Entry 3BQO (X-ray diffraction, 2.00 A resolution); this record covers chains A and B.

Chain A:
Molecule: Telomeric repeat-binding factor 1
From: Homo sapiens
Notes: fragment: TRFH domain, Dimerization domain
UniProt: P54274 (TERF1_HUMAN); residues 58-268 here = UniProt positions 58-268
Sequence (211 residues; each row starts with the number of its first residue):
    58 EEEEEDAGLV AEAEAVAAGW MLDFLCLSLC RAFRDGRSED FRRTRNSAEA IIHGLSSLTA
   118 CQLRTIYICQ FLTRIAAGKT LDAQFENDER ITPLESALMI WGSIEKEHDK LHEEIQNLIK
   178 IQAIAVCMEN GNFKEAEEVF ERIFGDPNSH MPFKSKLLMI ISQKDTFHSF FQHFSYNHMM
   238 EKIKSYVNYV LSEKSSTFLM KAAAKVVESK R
Disordered / not traced: 58-61, 202-206
UniProt features mapped onto this chain:
  - modified residue: Ser219 (Phosphoserine)
  - cross-link: Lys213 (Glycyl lysine isopeptide (Lys-Gly) (interchain with G-Cter in SUMO2))
  - mutagenesis: Ala74 (A74D: Abolishes dimerization and telomere binding; when associated with P-75), Ala75 (A75P: Abolishes dimerization and telomere binding; when associated with D-74), Trp77 (W77P: Abolishes telomere binding), Phe81 (F81P: Abolishes telomere binding), Phe90 (F90P: Diminishes telomere binding), Leu115 (L115R: Loss of interaction with FBXO4), Leu120 (L120R: Loss of interaction with FBXO4), Ser219 (S219A: Loss of phosphorylation; induction of mitotic entry and apoptosis and increased radiation hypersensitivity of ataxia-telangiectasia cells ...)

Chain B:
Molecule: TERF1-interacting nuclear factor 2
From: Homo sapiens
Notes: fragment: Nuclear localization signal
UniProt: Q9BSI4 (TINF2_HUMAN); residue numbers follow UniProt; this construct covers 257-276
Sequence (21 residues; row label = number of the first residue in the row):
   256 SHFNLAPLGR RRVQSQWAST R
Disordered / not traced: 269-276
UniProt features mapped onto this chain:
  - motif: Pro262 to Val268 (Nuclear localization signal)
  - mutagenesis: Phe258 (F258A: Abolishes interaction with TERF1), Pro262 (P262A: Does not effect interaction with TERF1)
Reported in the primary citation:
  - mutagenesis - P262A: unchanged binding to Telomeric repeat-binding factor 1 (chain A)

Interface between chain A and chain B:
Pairs across the interface (50):
  Arg102(A) - Leu260(B)
  Arg102(A) - Ala261(B)
  Arg102(A) - Pro262(B)
  Ala105(A) - Leu260(B)  hydrophobic
  Glu106(A) - Asn259(B)
  Glu106(A) - Leu260(B)  hydrogen bond (side chain-backbone)
  Glu106(A) - Ala261(B)  hydrogen bond (side chain-backbone)
  Ile109(A) - Phe258(B)  hydrophobic
  His110(A) - His257(B)  hydrogen bond
  His110(A) - Phe258(B)
  Leu115(A) - Phe258(B)  hydrophobic
  Leu120(A) - Phe258(B)  hydrophobic
  Ile123(A) - Phe258(B)  hydrophobic
  Cys126(A) - Leu260(B)
  Gln127(A) - Phe258(B)
  Gln127(A) - Asn259(B)  hydrogen bond (side chain-backbone)
  Gln127(A) - Leu260(B)
  Thr130(A) - Leu260(B)  hydrogen bond (side chain-backbone)
  Arg131(A) - Asn259(B)  hydrogen bond (side chain-backbone)
  Arg131(A) - Leu260(B)  hydrogen bond (side chain-backbone)
  Leu138(A) - Arg266(B)  hydrogen bond (backbone-side chain)
  Asp139(A) - Gly264(B)
  Asp139(A) - Arg265(B)  salt bridge
  Asp139(A) - Arg266(B)  hydrogen bond (backbone-backbone)
  Ala140(A) - Pro262(B)  hydrophobic
  Ala140(A) - Gly264(B)
  Ala140(A) - Arg265(B)
  Ala140(A) - Arg266(B)
  Gln141(A) - Pro262(B)
  Gln141(A) - Leu263(B)  hydrogen bond (backbone-backbone)
  Gln141(A) - Gly264(B)  hydrogen bond (backbone-backbone)
  Gln141(A) - Arg265(B)
  Gln141(A) - Arg266(B)
  Phe142(A) - Asn259(B)  hydrogen bond (backbone-side chain)
  Phe142(A) - Leu260(B)
  Phe142(A) - Ala261(B)
  Phe142(A) - Pro262(B)  hydrophobic
  Phe142(A) - Leu263(B)
  Glu143(A) - Leu263(B)
  Asn144(A) - Ser256(B)
  Asn144(A) - Leu263(B)
  Glu146(A) - Arg265(B)
  Glu146(A) - Arg266(B)
  Glu146(A) - Arg267(B)  salt bridge
  Arg147(A) - Arg266(B)  hydrogen bond (backbone-side chain)
  Ile148(A) - Arg266(B)
  Thr149(A) - Arg266(B)
  Asn189(A) - Val268(B)
  Glu192(A) - Arg266(B)  salt bridge
  Glu192(A) - Val268(B)
Other interface residues (no listed pair), chain A (26 interface residues in all): Thr137
From the paper, about this interface:
  - residue pairs: Phe142(A)-Pro262(B), Glu192(A)-Arg266(B) (salt bridge)
  - interface residues, chain A: Asp139(A)
  - interface residues, chain B: His257(B), Phe258(B), Leu260(B), Leu263(B), Arg265(B), Arg266(B)
  - hot spots on chain B (mutagenesis) - L260A, L260E: abolished binding to Telomeric repeat-binding factor 1 (chain A)
  - hot spots on chain B (mutagenesis) - F258A: decreased binding to Telomeric repeat-binding factor 1 (chain A)

In short:
26 residues of chain A face 13 of chain B across their interface, with 13 hydrogen bonds and 3 salt bridges.
Polar pairs include Asp139(A)-Arg265(B), Glu146(A)-Arg267(B) and Glu192(A)-Arg266(B). The paper describes a
contact between Phe142(A) and Pro262(B); a salt bridge between Glu192(A) and Arg266(B). The paper reports that
L260A and L260E of chain B abolish binding to Telomeric repeat-binding factor 1 (chain A); interface residues
Asp139(A) and His257(B) among others; 4 substitutions were tested in all.
Chain A is Telomeric repeat-binding factor 1 and chain B is TERF1-interacting nuclear factor 2, both from Homo
sapiens; the structure, Crystal Structure of TRF1 TRFH domain and TIN2 peptide complex, was determined by
X-ray diffraction (same publication as 3BU8 and 3BUA).
